Entry 3MMA (X-ray diffraction, 2.30 A resolution); this record covers chains B and E of the 4 polymer chains in the assembly.

Chain B (and E):
Name: Sulfite reductase, dissimilatory-type subunit beta
Source organism: Archaeoglobus fulgidus
Notes: EC 1.8.99.3; chain E of this document is another copy of the same molecule, construct and numbering; everything in this record applies to it too
Reference sequence: Q59110 (DSRB_ARCFU); residue numbers follow UniProt; this construct covers 1-366
Amino-acid sequence (366 residues; each row starts with the number of its first residue):
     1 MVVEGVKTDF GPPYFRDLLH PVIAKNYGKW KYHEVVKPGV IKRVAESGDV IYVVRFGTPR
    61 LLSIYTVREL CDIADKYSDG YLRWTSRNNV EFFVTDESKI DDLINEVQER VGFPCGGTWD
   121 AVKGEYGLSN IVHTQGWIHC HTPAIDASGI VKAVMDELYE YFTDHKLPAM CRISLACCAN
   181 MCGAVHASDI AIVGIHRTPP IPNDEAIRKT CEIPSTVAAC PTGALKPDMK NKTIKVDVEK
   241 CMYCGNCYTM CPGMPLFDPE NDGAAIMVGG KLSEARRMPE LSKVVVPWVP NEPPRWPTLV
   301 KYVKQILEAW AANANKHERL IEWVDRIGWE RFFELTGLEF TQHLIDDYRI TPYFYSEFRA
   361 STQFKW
Not modelled in the structure: 1-3
Cystine bridges: Cys211-Cys251
Metal / ion sites: 4Fe-4S cluster Fe site 1: Cys140, Cys177, Cys178, Cys182; siroheme Fe near Cys182 (its only coordinating residue here); 4Fe-4S cluster Fe site 2: Cys220, Cys241, Cys244, Cys247
Ligand contacts:
  - 4Fe-4S cluster (SF4), molecule 1: Thr134, Gln135, Gly136, Cys140, Thr142, Pro143, Ala176, Cys177, Cys178, Asn180, Met181, Cys182
  - 4Fe-4S cluster (SF4), molecule 2: Pro200, Ala219, Cys220, Pro221, Thr222, Ala224, Leu225, Val236, Lys240, Cys241, Met242, Tyr243, Cys244, Gly245, Asn246, Cys247, Leu256
  - siroheme (SRM), molecule 1: His33, Val35, Ile41, Arg43, Arg55, Arg83, Thr85, Ser86, Arg87, Asn89, Glu91, Gly117, Thr118, Trp119, Ala121, Tyr126, Ser129, Met170, Arg172, Lys271, Leu272, Ser273, Ala275, Arg276, Arg319
  - siroheme (SRM), molecule 2: Arg60, Thr134, Gln135, His139, Cys140, His141, Thr142, Asn180, Met181, Cys182, Gly183, Thr249
Swiss-Prot annotation at these positions:
  - binding site ([4Fe-4S] cluster): Cys140, Cys177, Cys178, Cys182, Cys220, Cys241, Cys244, Cys247
  - binding site (siroheme): Cys182

Chain B / chain E interface:
Contacting residue pairs (42; chain B residue first):
  Ile327(B) - Lys365(E)  hydrogen bond (backbone-side chain)
  Glu330(B) - Phe364(E)
  Glu330(B) - Lys365(E)  hydrogen bond (side chain-backbone)
  Arg331(B) - Lys365(E)
  Arg331(B) - Trp366(E)  hydrogen bond (side chain-backbone)
  Ile345(B) - Phe358(E)  hydrophobic
  Asp346(B) - Phe354(E)
  Asp346(B) - Glu357(E)
  Asp347(B) - Phe354(E)
  Tyr348(B) - Phe354(E)
  Arg349(B) - Ile350(E)  hydrogen bond (side chain-backbone)
  Arg349(B) - Thr351(E)
  Arg349(B) - Pro352(E)
  Arg349(B) - Phe354(E)
  Ile350(B) - Arg349(E)  hydrogen bond (backbone-side chain)
  Thr351(B) - Arg349(E)
  Thr351(B) - Thr351(E)
  Thr351(B) - Pro352(E)
  Thr351(B) - Tyr353(E)  hydrogen bond (backbone-backbone)
  Pro352(B) - Arg349(E)
  Pro352(B) - Thr351(E)
  Pro352(B) - Tyr353(E)
  Tyr353(B) - Thr351(E)  hydrogen bond (backbone-backbone)
  Tyr353(B) - Pro352(E)
  Tyr353(B) - Tyr353(E)
  Tyr353(B) - Tyr355(E)  hydrophobic
  Tyr353(B) - Ser356(E)
  Phe354(B) - Asp346(E)
  Phe354(B) - Asp347(E)
  Phe354(B) - Tyr348(E)
  Phe354(B) - Arg349(E)
  Tyr355(B) - Tyr353(E)  hydrophobic
  Ser356(B) - Tyr353(E)
  Glu357(B) - Asp346(E)
  Phe358(B) - Ile345(E)  hydrophobic
  Phe358(B) - Asp346(E)
  Arg359(B) - Glu330(E)  salt bridge
  Phe364(B) - Glu330(E)
  Lys365(B) - Arg326(E)
  Lys365(B) - Ile327(E)  hydrogen bond (side chain-backbone)
  Lys365(B) - Glu330(E)  hydrogen bond (backbone-side chain)
  Trp366(B) - Arg331(E)  hydrogen bond (backbone-side chain)
Also at the interface, not in a pair above, chain B (22 interface residues in all): Arg326
Also at the interface, not in a pair above, chain E (22 interface residues in all): Arg359

Summary:
The chain B/chain E interface involves 22 residues from each chain; the contacts include 10 hydrogen bonds and
1 salt bridge. Polar contacts include Arg359(B)-Glu330(E), Ile327(B)-Lys365(E) and Glu330(B)-Lys365(E). Chain
B binds siroheme and 4Fe-4S cluster.
Chain B and chain E are both Sulfite reductase, dissimilatory-type subunit beta (Archaeoglobus fulgidus); the
structure, Dissimilatory sulfite reductase phosphate complex, was determined by X-ray diffraction (same
publication as 3MM5, 3MM6, 3MM7, 3MM8, 3MM9 and 3MMB).
